Entry 2ICX (X-ray diffraction, 1.85 A resolution); this record covers chain A.

== Chain A ==
Name: Probable UTP-glucose-1-phosphate uridylyltransferase 2
From: Arabidopsis thaliana
Notes: EC 2.7.7.9
Reference sequence: Q9M9P3 (UGPA2_ARATH); numbering as in UniProt (aligned over 2-469)
Amino-acid sequence (469 residues; numbered 1 to 469; the number before each row is that of its first residue):
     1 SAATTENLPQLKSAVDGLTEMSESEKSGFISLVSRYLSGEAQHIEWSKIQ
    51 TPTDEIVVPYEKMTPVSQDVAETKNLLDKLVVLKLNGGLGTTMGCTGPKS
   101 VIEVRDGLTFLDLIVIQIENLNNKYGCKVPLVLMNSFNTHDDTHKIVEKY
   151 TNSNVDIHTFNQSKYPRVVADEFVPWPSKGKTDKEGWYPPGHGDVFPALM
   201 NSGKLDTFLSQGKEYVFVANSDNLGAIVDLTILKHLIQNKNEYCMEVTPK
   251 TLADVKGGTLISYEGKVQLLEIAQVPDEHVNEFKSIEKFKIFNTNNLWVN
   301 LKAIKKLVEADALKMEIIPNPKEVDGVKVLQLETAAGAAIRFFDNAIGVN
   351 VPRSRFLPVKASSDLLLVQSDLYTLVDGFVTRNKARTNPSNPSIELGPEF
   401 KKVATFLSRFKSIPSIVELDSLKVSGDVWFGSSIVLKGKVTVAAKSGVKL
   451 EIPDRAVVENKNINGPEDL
Not modelled in the structure: 1-7, 40-44, 255-256
Differences from the reference sequence: cloning artifact (1)
Small-molecule neighbours: UTP (uridine 5'-triphosphate): Leu85, Asn86, Gly87, Gly88, Thr92, Lys99, Met134, Gln162, Pro189, Pro190, Gly191, His192, Asn220, Ser221, Asp222, Asn295, Lys360
Curated features (UniProtKB/Swiss-Prot):
  - binding site (UTP): Leu85 to Gly88, Lys99, Gln162, Gly191, Asp222, Lys360
  - binding site (substrate): Gly87, Gly88, His192, Asn220 to Asp222
  - modified residue: Ala2 (N-acetylalanine)
Reported in the primary citation:
  - binding site for UTP: Lys99, Lys360
  - conformationally variable residues (loop rearrangement, order/disorder transition): Thr248 to Ile261
  - catalytic residues: Lys360 (proposed by the authors, not directly observed)

== In short ==
Bound to chain A: UTP. UniProt lists 9 UTP-binding residues and 6 substrate-binding residues. From the paper:
the catalytic residue Lys360; a binding site for UTP at Lys99 and Lys360.
Chain A is Probable UTP-glucose-1-phosphate uridylyltransferase 2 (Arabidopsis thaliana); the structure,
Crystal Structure of a Putative UDP-glucose Pyrophosphorylase from Arabidopsis Thaliana with Bound UTP, was
determined by X-ray diffraction, deposited together with 2ICY and 1Z90.
